Entry 5IRB (X-ray diffraction, 2.00 A resolution); this record covers chain A.

# Chain A
Name: RTX-adhesin
Source organism: Marinomonas primoryensis
Reference sequence: A1YIY2 (A1YIY2_9GAMM); residue numbers follow UniProt; this construct covers 182-494
Sequence (321 residues; each row starts with the number of its first residue):
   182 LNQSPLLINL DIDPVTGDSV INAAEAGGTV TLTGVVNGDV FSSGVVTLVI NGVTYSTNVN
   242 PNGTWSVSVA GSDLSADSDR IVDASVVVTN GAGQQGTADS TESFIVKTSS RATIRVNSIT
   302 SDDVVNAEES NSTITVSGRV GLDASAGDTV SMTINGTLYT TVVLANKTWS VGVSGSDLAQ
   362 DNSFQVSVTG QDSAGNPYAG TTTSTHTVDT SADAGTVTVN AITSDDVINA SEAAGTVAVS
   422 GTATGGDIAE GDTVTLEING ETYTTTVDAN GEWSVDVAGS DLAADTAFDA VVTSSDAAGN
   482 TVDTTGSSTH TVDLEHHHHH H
Not modelled in the structure: 495-502
Construct notes: expression tag (495-502)
Bound ions: Ca2+ site 1: T197, D199, V201, E206; Ca2+ site 2: D258, D260, I262; Ca2+ site 3: T301, D303, V305, E310; Ca2+ site 4: D304, T386; Ca2+ site 5: D362, S364; Ca2+ site 6 near Q372 (its only coordinating residue here); Ca2+ site 7: D390, S392, D477; Ca2+ site 8: T404, D406, V408, E413; Ca2+ site 9: D407, T490; Ca2+ site 10: D466, A468 (shared with 2 residues of chain B)

# In short
T197, D199, V201 and E206 form the Ca2+ site 1. D258, D260 and I262 form the Ca2+ site 2.
Chain A is RTX-adhesin (Marinomonas primoryensis); the structure, Structural insight into host cell surface
retention of a 1.5-MDa bacterial ice-binding adhesin, was determined by X-ray diffraction (same publication as
5K8G, 5JUH and 5J6Y).
